PDB entry 4PQO | X-ray diffraction, 2.55 A resolution | chain A

== Chain A ==
Protein: Sorting nexin-14
Organism: Homo sapiens
Notes: fragment: PX domain
UniProtKB: Q9Y5W7 (SNX14_HUMAN); the construct has insertions or renumbered stretches relative to UniProt, so the offset changes along the chain: 561-577 = UniProt 561-577; 586-595 = UniProt 589-598; 599-686 = UniProt 599-686
Amino-acid sequence (128 residues; each row starts with the number of its first residue; note: 11 numbers in that range are skipped by the numbering (no residue carries them; nothing is unmodelled there); a row labelled like 577A-577K holds insertion residues (577A, then the next letters in order)):
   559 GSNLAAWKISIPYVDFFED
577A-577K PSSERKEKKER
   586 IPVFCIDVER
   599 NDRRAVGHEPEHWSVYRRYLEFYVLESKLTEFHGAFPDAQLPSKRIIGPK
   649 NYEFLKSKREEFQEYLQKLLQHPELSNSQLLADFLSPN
Unresolved in the structure: 559-561, 577A-577K, 599-607
Sequence notes: expression tag (559-560)
What the authors report for this chain:
  - contacts within the chain: Tyr617-Phe652, Tyr621-Leu639, Tyr621-Pro640 (hydrogen bond), Lys656-Glu659
  - specificity-determining residues: Lys656

== Summary ==
The paper reports the specificity determinant Lys656; contacts within the chain involving Tyr617, Phe652 and
Leu639 among others.
Chain A is Sorting nexin-14 (Homo sapiens); the structure, Structure of the human SNX14 PX domain in space
group I41, was determined by X-ray diffraction together with 4P2I, 4P2J and 4PQP from the same study.
